5U0P - chains F and Q of the 16 polymer chains in the assembly; structure by electron microscopy, 4.40 A resolution (low resolution: residue-level contacts below are approximate; hydrogen-bond / salt-bridge calls are withheld).

[Chain F]
Molecule: Mediator complex subunit 6
From: Schizosaccharomyces pombe
UniProt: Q9US45 (MED6_SCHPO); residue numbers follow UniProt; this construct covers 1-216
Amino-acid sequence (216 residues; row label = number of the first residue in the row):
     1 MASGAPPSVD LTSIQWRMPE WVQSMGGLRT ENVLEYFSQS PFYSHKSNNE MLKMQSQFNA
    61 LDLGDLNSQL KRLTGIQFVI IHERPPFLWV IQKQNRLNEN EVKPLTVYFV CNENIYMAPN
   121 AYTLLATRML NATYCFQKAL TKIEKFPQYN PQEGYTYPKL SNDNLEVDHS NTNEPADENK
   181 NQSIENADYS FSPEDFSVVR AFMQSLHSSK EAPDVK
Disordered / not traced: 1-9, 167-177, 216

[Chain Q]
Molecule: Mediator complex subunit 17
From: Schizosaccharomyces pombe
UniProt: P87306 (MED17_SCHPO); residues 1-545 here = UniProt positions 1-545
Amino-acid sequence (545 residues; numbered 1 to 545; the number before each row is that of its first residue):
     1 MAEEANKDAD ISSLSLSLDP EIIGGQNNFL ENNLQQIFQK IIQERGPFRD LKEEDLQKEL
    61 QKESIKDESS AKSSETENVL EFATLDSKRN VNDTEVESMD SQAYKKELIE QIMIAQTECS
   121 LALDMTSLLL SKFKENSIET ISPFLKSTVP PSSLQFSRSQ PPESKESDAT LAKCWKEKSL
   181 TSSCKFLFEA KERLTSVVET EHEYYTELVK VKEASWPLFN SQGSNHLSVQ YSCLGGISLG
   241 LGLIRMKPES KSFEVQSSLL YSQAALKISI LNKDRDEIGS STWSWPSQNC NSVLLKDIYK
   301 LQEILFEMDI WNSLLQEAQS CGNQGVNFTG DEILVPISDD HVVRITLETS SKNTESGFTE
   361 DKKSNEDTST NFVTIKQEKE LLKCLCDTLN AIAHILFLKH CRKSDRRSQQ PELYMAIDAN
   421 APLILRPLIF YYNLNQESLE FQRWLKQRDI SFKFMPNYPW EKAKDFLELE NSLSINRLSI
   481 SWRIMVSNFE PAIFIQHTPT LHGTDKSVWR CKDQYSSNQF SSLKNVCQYI EHHINSLSRR
   541 SKKTE
Disordered / not traced: 1-7, 351-375, 504-507, 545

[Interface between chain F and chain Q]
Contacting residue pairs (50; chain F residue first):
  Pro104(F) with Arg158(Q); Ser159(Q)
  Leu105(F) with Ser159(Q)
  Thr106(F) with Ser159(Q)
  Val107(F) with Ser157(Q)
  Asn120(F) with Pro161(Q); Pro162(Q)
  Leu124(F) with Met125(Q)
  Arg128(F) with Glu118(Q); Leu121(Q); Ala122(Q)
  Asn131(F) with Glu118(Q)
  Ala132(F) with Cys119(Q)
  Cys135(F) with Ala115(Q)
  Lys138(F) with Gln111(Q)
  Lys142(F) with Glu107(Q); Leu108(Q); Gln111(Q)
  Ile143(F) with Leu108(Q)
  Lys145(F) with Glu189(Q)
  Phe146(F) with Tyr104(Q)
  Pro151(F) with Val197(Q); Asn225(Q)
  Gln152(F) with Tyr204(Q); Tyr205(Q); Asn225(Q); His226(Q)
  Glu153(F) with His226(Q); Met246(Q)
  Lys159(F) with Ser101(Q)
  Lys180(F) with Gln222(Q)
  Gln182(F) with Asn220(Q); Ser221(Q)
  Ser183(F) with Asn220(Q)
  Ile184(F) with Phe219(Q); Leu241(Q)
  Asn186(F) with Leu239(Q)
  Tyr189(F) with Tyr231(Q); Leu239(Q); Gly240(Q); Ser258(Q); Leu259(Q)
  Ser190(F) with Leu241(Q); Ser258(Q)
  Phe191(F) with Gln256(Q); Ser257(Q); Ser258(Q)
  Ser192(F) with Gln222(Q)
  Pro193(F) with Arg245(Q); Gln256(Q)
Other interface residues (no listed pair), chain F (38 interface residues in all): Leu125, Leu130, Phe136, Ala139, Glu144, Tyr149, Leu160, Ala187, Asp188
Other interface residues (no listed pair), chain Q (48 interface residues in all): Ser98, Asp100, Thr126, Gln160, Trp175, Phe186, Arg193, Leu194, Ser224, Ser238, Leu243, Leu305

[In short]
38 residues of chain F and 48 residues of chain Q are in contact.
Here chain F is Mediator complex subunit 6 and chain Q is Mediator complex subunit 17, both from
Schizosaccharomyces pombe. Entry 5U0P (Cryo-EM structure of the transcriptional Mediator) was determined by
electron microscopy, deposited together with 5U0S.
